PDB entry 6OQW | electron microscopy, 3.10 A resolution | chains W and B of the 22 polymer chains in the assembly

# Chain W
Molecule: ATP synthase subunit delta
Source organism: Escherichia coli
UniProt: V0ZA15 (V0ZA15_ECOLX); residues 0-176 here correspond to UniProt positions 1-177 (UniProt number = residue number + 1)
Chain sequence (177 residues; row label = number of the first residue in the row; numbering starts at 0):
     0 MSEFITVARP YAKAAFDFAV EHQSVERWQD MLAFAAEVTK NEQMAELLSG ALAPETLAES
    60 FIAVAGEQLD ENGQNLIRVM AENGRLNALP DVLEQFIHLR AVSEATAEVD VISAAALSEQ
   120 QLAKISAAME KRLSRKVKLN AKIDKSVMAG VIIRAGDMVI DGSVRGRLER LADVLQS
Disordered / not traced: 0-1, 175-176
Sequence notes: conflict A64 (Cys65 in V0ZA15), A140 (Cys141 in V0ZA15)

# Chain B
Molecule: ATP synthase subunit alpha
Source organism: Escherichia coli 2-427-07_S4_C3
Notes: EC 7.1.2.2
UniProt: A0A073FQ32 (A0A073FQ32_ECOLX); residue numbers follow UniProt; this construct covers 1-513
Chain sequence (513 residues; row label = number of the first residue in the row):
     1 MQLNSTEISE LIKQRIAQFN VVSEAHNEGT IVSVSDGVIR IHGLADCMQG EMISLPGNRY
    61 AIALNLERDS VGAVVMGPYA DLAEGMKVKC TGRILEVPVG RGLLGRVVNT LGAPIDGKGP
   121 LDHDGFSAVE AIAPGVIERQ SVDQPVQTGY KAVDSMIPIG RGQRELIIGD RQTGKTALAI
   181 DAIINQRDSG IKCIYVAIGQ KASTISNVVR KLEEHGALAN TIVVVATASE SAALQYLAPY
   241 AGCAMGEYFR DRGEDALIIY DDLSKQAVAY RQISLLLRRP PGREAFPGDV FYLHSRLLER
   301 AARVNAEYVE AFTKGEVKGK TGSLTALPII ETQAGDVSAF VPTNVISITD GQIFLETNLF
   361 NAGIRPAVNP GISVSRVGGA AQTKIMKKLS GGIRTALAQY RELAAFSQFA SDLDDATRKQ
   421 LDHGQKVTEL LKQKQYAPMS VAQQSLVLFA AERGYLADVE LSKIGSFEAA LLAYVDRDHA
   481 PLMQEINQTG GYNDEIEGKL KGILDSFKAT QSW
Bound ions: Mg2+: T176 (together with ATP)
Residues lining bound ligands: ATP (adenosine-5'-triphosphate): Y150, D170, R171, Q172, T173, G174, K175, T176, A177, F360, R365, P366, Q433, K434, Q435

# Interface between chain W and chain B
Contacting residue pairs - 26 pairs, chain W then chain B:
  I4(W) with H42(B)
  R8(W) with R68(B)
  R153(W) with E28(B), salt bridge
  D156(W) with H26(B); N27(B); E28(B), hydrogen bond (backbone-backbone); G43(B); L44(B), hydrogen bond (side chain-backbone); A45(B), hydrogen bond (side chain-backbone)
  M157(W) with H26(B)
  V158(W) with A25(B); H26(B), hydrogen bond (backbone-backbone)
  I159(W) with A25(B), hydrophobic
  D160(W) with S23(B), hydrogen bond (backbone-side chain)
  R166(W) with F19(B); V21(B), hydrogen bond (side chain-backbone)
  R169(W) with F19(B); N20(B); V21(B); V22(B), hydrogen bond (side chain-backbone); S23(B), hydrogen bond
  L170(W) with I16(B), hydrophobic; F19(B)
  V173(W) with R15(B), hydrogen bond (backbone-side chain); F19(B), hydrophobic
  L174(W) with R15(B)
Interface residues without a listed pair, chain W (14 interface residues in all): R131
Interface residues without a listed pair, chain B (19 interface residues in all): E24, D69, K87

# Summary
14 residues of chain W face 19 of chain B across their interface, with 9 hydrogen bonds and 1 salt bridge.
Among the polar pairs are R153(W)-E28(B), D156(W)-L44(B) and D156(W)-A45(B). Bound to chain B: ATP.
Chain W is ATP synthase subunit delta (Escherichia coli) and chain B is ATP synthase subunit alpha
(Escherichia coli 2-427-07_S4_C3); the structure, E. coli ATP synthase State 3a, was determined by electron
microscopy, deposited together with 6OQR, 6OQS, 6OQT, 6OQU, 6OQV, 6PQV and 3 further entries.
